PDB entry 9B24 | electron microscopy, 2.47 A resolution | chains A and I of the 51 polymer chains in the assembly

== Chain A ==
Molecule: 1528-nt RNA strand
Source organism: Mycolicibacterium smegmatis
Sequence (1528 nucleotides; each row starts with the number of its first residue):
     1 UUUUUGUUUG GAGAGUUUGA UCCUGGCUCA GGACGAACGC UGGCGGCGUG CUUAACACAU
    61 GCAAGUCGAA CGGAAAGGCC CUUUCGGGGG UACUCGAGUG GCGAACGGGU GAGUAACACG
   121 UGGGUGAUCU GCCCUGCACU UUGGGAUAAG CCUGGGAAAC UGGGUCUAAU ACCGAAUACA
   181 CCCUGCUGGU CGCAUGGCCU GGUAGGGGAA AGCUUUUGCG GUGUGGGAUG GGCCCGCGGC
   241 CUAUCAGCUU GUUGGUGGGG UGAUGGCCUA CCAAGGCGAC GACGGGUAGC CGGCCUGAGA
   301 GGGUGACCGG CCACACUGGG ACUGAGAUAC GGCCCAGACU CCUACGGGAG GCAGCAGUGG
   361 GGAAUAUUGC ACAAUGGGCG CAAGCCUGAU GCAGCGACGC CGCGUGAGGG AUGACGGCCU
   421 UCGGGUUGUA AACCUCUUUC AGCACAGACG AAGCGCAAGU GACGGUAUGU GCAGAAGAAG
   481 GACCGGCCAA CUACGUGCCA GCAGCCGCGG UAAUACGUAG GGUCCGAGCG UUGUCCGGAA
   541 UUACUGGGCG UAAAGAGCUC GUAGGUGGUU UGUCGCGUUG UUCGUGAAAA CUCACAGCUU
   601 AACUGUGGGC GUGCGGGCGA UACGGGCAGA CUAGAGUACU GCAGGGGAGA CUGGAAUUCC
   661 UGGUGUAGCG GUGGAAUGCG CAGAUAUCAG GAGGAACACC GGUGGCGAAG GCGGGUCUCU
   721 GGGCAGUAAC UGACGCUGAG GAGCGAAAGC GUGGGGAGCG AACAGGAUUA GAUACCCUGG
   781 UAGUCCACGC CGUAAACGGU GGGUACUAGG UGUGGGUUUC CUUCCUUGGG AUCCGUGCCG
   841 UAGCUAACGC AUUAAGUACC CCGCCUGGGG AGUACGGCCG CAAGGCUAAA ACUCAAAGGA
   901 AUUGACGGGG GCCCGCACAA GCGGCGGAGC AUGUGGAUUA AUUCGAUGCA ACGCGAAGAA
   961 CCUUACCUGG GUUUGACAUG CACAGGACGC CGGCAGAGAU GUCGGUUCCC UUGUGGCCUG
  1021 UGUGCAGGUG GUGCAUGGCU GUCGUCAGCU CGUGUCGUGA GAUGUUGGGU UAAGUCCCGC
  1081 AACGAGCGCA ACCCUUGUCU CAUGUUGCCA GCACGUUAUG GUGGGGACUC GUGAGAGACU
  1141 GCCGGGGUCA ACUCGGAGGA AGGUGGGGAU GACGUCAAGU CAUCAUGCCC CUUAUGUCCA
  1201 GGGCUUCACA CAUGCUACAA UGGCCGGUAC AAAGGGCUGC GAUGCCGUGA GGUGGAGCGA
  1261 AUCCUUUCAA AGCCGGUCUC AGUUCGGAUC GGGGUCUGCA ACUCGACCCC GUGAAGUCGG
  1321 AGUCGCUAGU AAUCGCAGAU CAGCAACGCU GCGGUGAAUA CGUUCCCGGG CCUUGUACAC
  1381 ACCGCCCGUC ACGUCAUGAA AGUCGGUAAC ACCCGAAGCC GGUGGCCUAA CCCUUGUGGA
  1441 GGGAGCCGUC GAAGGUGGGA UCGGCGAUUG GGACGAAGUC GUAACAAGGU AGCCGUACCG
  1501 GAAGGUGCGG CUGGAUCACC UCCUUUCU
Disordered / not traced: 1-6, 1518-1528
Covalent attachments: covalent link U1205-A1345
Ion coordination: Mg2+ site 1 near U9 (its only coordinating residue here); Mg2+ site 2: U16, U17, A896; Mg2+ site 3: U17, G898; Mg2+ site 4 near U17 (its only coordinating residue here); Mg2+ site 5: G42, A397; Mg2+ site 6 near U49 (its only coordinating residue here); Mg2+ site 7: U66, C67, G101; Mg2+ site 8 near G68 (its only coordinating residue here); Mg2+ site 9 near G103 (its only coordinating residue here); Mg2+ site 10: A104, A105; Mg2+ site 11 near A105 (its only coordinating residue here); Mg2+ site 12: G107, G108; 140 more Mg2+ sites not listed

== Chain I ==
Name: Small ribosomal subunit protein uS9
Source organism: Mycolicibacterium smegmatis
UniProtKB: A0QSP9 (RS9_MYCS2); numbering as in UniProt (aligned over 1-150)
Amino-acid sequence (150 residues; row label = number of the first residue in the row):
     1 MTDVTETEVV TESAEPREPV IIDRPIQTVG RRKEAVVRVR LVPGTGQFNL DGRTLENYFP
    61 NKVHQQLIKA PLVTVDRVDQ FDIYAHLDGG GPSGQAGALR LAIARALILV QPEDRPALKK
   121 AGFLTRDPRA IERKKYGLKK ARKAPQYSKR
Disordered / not traced: 1-24
Ion coordination: Mg2+ near Glu34 (its only coordinating residue here)

== How chain A and chain I interact ==
Pairs across the interface - 97 pairs, chain A then chain I:
  G924(A) with Gln146(I), base contact
  G948(A) with Ser148(I), hydrogen bond to the sugar; Lys149(I), base contact
  C949(A) with Tyr147(I), hydrogen bond to the sugar
  G1097(A) with Arg31(I), salt bridge to the phosphate; Arg126(I), hydrogen bond to the sugar; Pro128(I), sugar contact
  U1098(A) with Arg31(I), phosphate contact; Arg126(I), hydrogen bond to the sugar
  C1109(A) with His86(I), salt bridge to the phosphate
  A1127(A) with Pro25(I), sugar contact
  C1128(A) with Gln27(I), hydrogen bond to the phosphate; Arg38(I), base contact
  U1129(A) with Val36(I), sugar contact
  G1159(A) with Arg115(I), salt bridge to the phosphate; Lys119(I), salt bridge to the phosphate
  A1160(A) with Arg115(I), salt bridge to the phosphate; Leu124(I), sugar contact; Thr125(I), hydrogen bond to the phosphate; Arg126(I), hydrogen bond to the sugar
  A1161(A) with Thr125(I), phosphate contact
  G1166(A) with Glu132(I), sugar contact
  G1167(A) with Glu132(I), sugar contact; Arg133(I), sugar contact; Lys135(I), phosphate contact
  G1168(A) with Lys135(I), phosphate contact
  A1169(A) with Tyr136(I), hydrogen bond to the phosphate
  A1212(A) with Ser148(I), phosphate contact
  U1213(A) with Pro145(I), phosphate contact; Gln146(I), hydrogen bond to the phosphate; Tyr147(I), phosphate contact; Ser148(I), hydrogen bond to the phosphate
  G1214(A) with Lys139(I), hydrogen bond to the phosphate; Pro145(I), phosphate contact; Gln146(I), hydrogen bond to the phosphate
  C1215(A) with Lys139(I), salt bridge to the phosphate
  A1229(A) with Tyr58(I), hydrogen bond to the sugar; Phe59(I), base contact
  C1230(A) with Tyr58(I), sugar contact; Gly91(I), base contact; Pro92(I), base contact; Gln95(I), hydrogen bond to the sugar
  A1231(A) with Leu87(I), phosphate contact; Asp88(I), phosphate contact; Gly89(I), hydrogen bond to the phosphate; Gly90(I), hydrogen bond to the sugar
  A1232(A) with Asp88(I), phosphate contact
  A1271(A) with Pro92(I), base contact
  C1273(A) with Pro60(I), sugar contact; Asn61(I), sugar contact
  U1323(A) with Tyr147(I), sugar contact; Lys149(I), hydrogen bond to the phosphate
  C1324(A) with Pro145(I), sugar contact; Gln146(I), hydrogen bond to the sugar; Tyr147(I), hydrogen bond to the sugar; Lys149(I), salt bridge to the phosphate
  G1325(A) with Lys143(I), sugar contact; Ala144(I), sugar contact
  C1326(A) with Arg142(I), hydrogen bond to the phosphate
  U1327(A) with Arg142(I), salt bridge to the phosphate
  A1328(A) with Arg129(I), sugar contact
  G1329(A) with Arg129(I), hydrogen bond to the base; Ala130(I), sugar contact; Ile131(I), sugar contact; Glu132(I), phosphate contact
  U1330(A) with Ile131(I), phosphate contact; Glu132(I), hydrogen bond to the phosphate; Arg142(I), hydrogen bond to the sugar
  A1331(A) with Lys140(I), salt bridge to the phosphate; Ala141(I), phosphate contact; Arg142(I), hydrogen bond to the phosphate; Lys143(I), hydrogen bond to the phosphate
  A1332(A) with Lys140(I), salt bridge to the phosphate; Lys143(I), phosphate contact
  U1333(A) with Lys140(I), base contact
  U1350(A) with Lys134(I), salt bridge to the phosphate; Tyr136(I), phosphate contact; Gly137(I), hydrogen bond to the phosphate; Leu138(I), phosphate contact
  G1351(A) with Arg133(I), salt bridge to the phosphate; Lys134(I), salt bridge to the phosphate; Lys135(I), phosphate contact; Tyr136(I), hydrogen bond to the phosphate
  C1352(A) with Lys134(I), hydrogen bond to the phosphate
  G1353(A) with Glu34(I), phosphate contact
  G1354(A) with Lys33(I), salt bridge to the phosphate; Gly90(I), phosphate contact; Gly91(I), phosphate contact; Pro92(I), phosphate contact; Ile131(I), phosphate contact
  U1355(A) with Lys33(I), salt bridge to the phosphate; Gly91(I), phosphate contact; Pro92(I), phosphate contact; Ser93(I), hydrogen bond to the phosphate; Gly94(I), hydrogen bond to the phosphate
  G1356(A) with Ser93(I), hydrogen bond to the phosphate; Ile131(I), base contact
Other interface residues (no listed pair), chain A (50 interface residues in all): C925, C1099, A1110, G1158, G1165, G1272
Other interface residues (no listed pair), chain I (51 interface residues in all): Val29, Arg105, Arg150

== In short ==
50 residues of chain A and 51 residues of chain I are in contact, with 31 hydrogen bonds and 15 salt bridges.
Among the polar pairs are G1329(A)-Arg129(I), G948(A)-Ser148(I) and C949(A)-Tyr147(I). The Mg2+ site 2 is
built by U16(A), U17(A) and A896(A).
Chain A is a 1528-nt RNA strand and chain I is Small ribosomal subunit protein uS9, both from
Mycolicibacterium smegmatis; the structure, WT strain gidB mutant mycobacterial ribosome, was determined by
electron microscopy.
